Entry 6LU2 (X-ray diffraction, 1.75 A resolution); this record covers chain A.

Chain A:
Name: Substrate binding protein
Organism: Microbacterium hydrocarbonoxydans
Chain sequence (511 residues; each row starts with the number of its first residue):
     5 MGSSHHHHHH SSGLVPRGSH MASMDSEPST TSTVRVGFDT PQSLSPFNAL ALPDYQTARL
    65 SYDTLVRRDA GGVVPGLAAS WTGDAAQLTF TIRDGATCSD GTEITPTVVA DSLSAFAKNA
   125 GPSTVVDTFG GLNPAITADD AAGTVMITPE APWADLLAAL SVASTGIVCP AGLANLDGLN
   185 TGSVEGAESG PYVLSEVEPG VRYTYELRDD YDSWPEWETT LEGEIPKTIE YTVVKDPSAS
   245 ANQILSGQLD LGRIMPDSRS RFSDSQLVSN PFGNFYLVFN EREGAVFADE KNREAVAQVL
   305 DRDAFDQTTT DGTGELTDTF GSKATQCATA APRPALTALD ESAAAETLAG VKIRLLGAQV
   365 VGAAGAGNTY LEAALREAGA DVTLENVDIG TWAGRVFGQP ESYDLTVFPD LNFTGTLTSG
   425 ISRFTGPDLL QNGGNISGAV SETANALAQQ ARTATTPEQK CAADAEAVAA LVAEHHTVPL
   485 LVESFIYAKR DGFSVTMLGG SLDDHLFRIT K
Disordered / not traced: 5-34
Disulfide bonds: C102-C173, C331-C465
Modified residues: Mse5, Mse25, Mse28, Mse150, Mse259, Mse501 (selenomethionine)

Overview:
Chain A is Substrate binding protein (Microbacterium hydrocarbonoxydans); the structure, Crystal structure of
a substrate binding protein from Microbacterium hydrocarbonoxydans, was determined by X-ray diffraction,
deposited together with 6LU3 and 6LU4.
